7NJQ - chains G and H of the 20 polymer chains in the assembly; structure by electron microscopy, 2.67 A resolution.

# Chain G
Molecule: ATP synthase gamma chain
Source organism: Mycobacterium smegmatis (strain ATCC 700084 / mc(2)155)
Reference sequence: A0R201 (ATPG_MYCS2); numbering as in UniProt (aligned over 1-307)
Sequence (307 residues; row label = number of the first residue in the row):
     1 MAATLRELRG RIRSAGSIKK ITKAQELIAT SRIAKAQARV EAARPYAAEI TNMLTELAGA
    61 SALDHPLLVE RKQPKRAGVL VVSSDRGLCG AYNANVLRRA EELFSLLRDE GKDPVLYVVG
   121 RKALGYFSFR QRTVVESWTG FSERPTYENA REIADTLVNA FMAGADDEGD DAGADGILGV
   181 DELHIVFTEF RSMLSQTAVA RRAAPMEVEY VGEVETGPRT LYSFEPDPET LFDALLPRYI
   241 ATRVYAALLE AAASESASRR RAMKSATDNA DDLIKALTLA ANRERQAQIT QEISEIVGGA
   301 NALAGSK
Disordered / not traced: 1-2, 215-219, 305-307

# Chain H
Molecule: ATP synthase epsilon chain
Source organism: Mycobacterium smegmatis (strain ATCC 700084 / mc(2)155)
Reference sequence: A0R1Z9 (ATPE_MYCS2); residue numbers follow UniProt; this construct covers 1-121
Sequence (121 residues; numbered 1 to 121; the number before each row is that of its first residue):
     1 MADLNVEIVA VERELWSGPA TFVFTRTTAG EIGILPRHIP LVAQLVDDAM VRVEREGEDD
    61 LRIAVDGGFL SVTEETVRIL VENAQFESEI DADAAKEDAA SDDERTAAWG RARLRALGQI
   121 D
Disordered / not traced: 1-2, 121

# Chain G / chain H interface
Contacting residue pairs - 48 pairs, chain G then chain H:
  Arg-39(G) / Glu-12(H)  salt bridge
  Ala-42(G) / Glu-12(H)
  Ala-42(G) / Arg-13(H)
  Ala-43(G) / Val-11(H)
  Ala-43(G) / Glu-12(H)  hydrogen bond (backbone-backbone)
  Tyr-46(G) / Val-9(H)
  Tyr-46(G) / Ala-10(H)
  Tyr-46(G) / Val-11(H)
  Tyr-46(G) / Leu-80(H)  hydrophobic
  Tyr-46(G) / Val-81(H)
  Glu-49(G) / Arg-78(H)  salt bridge
  Glu-49(G) / Leu-80(H)
  Ile-50(G) / Leu-80(H)
  Met-53(G) / Val-42(H)  hydrophobic
  Met-53(G) / Leu-80(H)  hydrophobic
  Thr-146(G) / Glu-12(H)
  Tyr-147(G) / Val-11(H)  hydrophobic
  Tyr-147(G) / Glu-12(H)  hydrogen bond (backbone-side chain)
  Tyr-147(G) / Glu-82(H)  hydrogen bond
  Glu-148(G) / Arg-105(H)  salt bridge
  Arg-151(G) / Arg-105(H)
  Thr-220(G) / Pro-40(H)
  Thr-220(G) / Glu-74(H)
  Tyr-222(G) / Pro-40(H)  hydrophobic
  Tyr-222(G) / Leu-41(H)
  Tyr-222(G) / Val-42(H)  hydrophobic
  Tyr-222(G) / Val-72(H)
  Ser-223(G) / Ile-39(H)
  Ser-223(G) / Pro-40(H)  hydrogen bond (side chain-backbone)
  Ser-223(G) / Leu-41(H)
  Ser-223(G) / Val-42(H)  hydrogen bond (backbone-backbone)
  Phe-224(G) / Val-42(H)
  Glu-225(G) / Thr-28(H)
  Glu-225(G) / Ala-29(H)
  Glu-225(G) / Leu-41(H)
  Glu-225(G) / Val-42(H)  hydrogen bond (backbone-backbone)
  Glu-225(G) / Ala-43(H)
  Pro-226(G) / Thr-28(H)
  Leu-231(G) / Val-42(H)
  Leu-231(G) / Ala-43(H)
  Leu-231(G) / Gln-44(H)
  Ala-234(G) / Gln-44(H)
  Arg-238(G) / Gly-67(H)  hydrogen bond (side chain-backbone)
  Arg-238(G) / Phe-69(H)
  Arg-238(G) / Leu-80(H)
  Arg-238(G) / Glu-82(H)  salt bridge
  Tyr-245(G) / Val-11(H)
  Tyr-245(G) / Glu-12(H)
Other interface residues (no listed pair), chain G (24 interface residues in all): Pro-45, Leu-221, Leu-235
Other interface residues (no listed pair), chain H (27 interface residues in all): Glu-14, Gly-68, Leu-70, Ser-71, Thr-73

# Overview
Chain G and chain H form an interface of 24 and 27 residues respectively, with 7 hydrogen bonds and 4 salt
bridges. Polar contacts include Arg-39(G)/Glu-12(H), Glu-49(G)/Arg-78(H) and Glu-148(G)/Arg-105(H).
Here chain G is ATP synthase gamma chain and chain H is ATP synthase epsilon chain, both from Mycobacterium
smegmatis (strain ATCC 700084 / mc(2)155). Entry 7NJQ (Mycobacterium smegmatis ATP synthase state 3a) was
determined by electron microscopy, deposited together with 7NJK, 7NJL, 7NJM, 7NJN, 7NJO, 7NJP and 20 further
entries.
